Entry 6MTJ (X-ray diffraction, 2.34 A resolution); this record covers chains G and L of the 6 polymer chains in the assembly.

== Chain G ==
Molecule: Envelope glycoprotein gp160
Organism: Human immunodeficiency virus 1
Notes: fragment: gp120
UniProtKB: Q2N0S6 (Q2N0S6_9HIV1); the construct lacks a stretch of the UniProt sequence and is renumbered around it, so the offset changes along the chain: 31-141 = UniProt 30-140; 150-185 = UniProt 141-176; 188-309 = UniProt 187-308; 312-321 = UniProt 309-318; 2 more segments
Sequence (481 residues; numbered 31 to 513 plus 11 insertion-coded residues; 13 numbers in that range are skipped by the numbering (no residue carries them; nothing is unmodelled there); the number before each row is that of its first residue; a row labelled like 185A-185J holds insertion residues (185A, then the next letters in order)):
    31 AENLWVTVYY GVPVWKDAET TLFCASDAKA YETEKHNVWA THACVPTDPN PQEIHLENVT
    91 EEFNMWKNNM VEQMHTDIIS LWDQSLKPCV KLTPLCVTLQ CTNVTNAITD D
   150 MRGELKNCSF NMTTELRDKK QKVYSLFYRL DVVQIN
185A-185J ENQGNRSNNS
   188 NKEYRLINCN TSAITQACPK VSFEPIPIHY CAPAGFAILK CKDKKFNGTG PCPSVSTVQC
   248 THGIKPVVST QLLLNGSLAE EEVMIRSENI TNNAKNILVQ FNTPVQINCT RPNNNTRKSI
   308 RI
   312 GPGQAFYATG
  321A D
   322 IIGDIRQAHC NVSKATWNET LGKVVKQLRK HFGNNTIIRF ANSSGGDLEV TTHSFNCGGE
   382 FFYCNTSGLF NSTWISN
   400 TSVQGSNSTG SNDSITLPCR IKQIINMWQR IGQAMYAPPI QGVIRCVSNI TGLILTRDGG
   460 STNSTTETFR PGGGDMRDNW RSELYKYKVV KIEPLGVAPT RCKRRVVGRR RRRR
Unresolved in the structure: 31, 59-64, 185A-185J, 400-408, 459-464, 505-513
Disulfide bonds: Cys54-Cys74, Cys119-Cys205, Cys126-Cys196, Cys131-Cys157, Cys218-Cys247, Cys228-Cys239, Cys296-Cys331, Cys378-Cys445, Cys385-Cys418
Covalent attachments: glycan linked to Asn88, Asn332; N-acetylglucosamine (NAG) linked to Asn133, Asn156, Asn160, Asn197, Asn234, Asn262, Asn276, Asn295, Asn301, Asn355, Asn363, Asn386
Sequence notes: engineered mutation Ala137 (Asn136 in Q2N0S6); conflict Asn332 (Thr330 in Q2N0S6), Cys501 (Ala498 in Q2N0S6); expression tag (509-513)
Residues lining bound ligands: 83G (1-[(2R)-4-(benzenecarbonyl)-2-methylpiperazin-1-yl]-2-(4-methoxy-1H-pyrrolo[2,3-b]pyridin-3-yl)ethane-1,2-dione): Ile108, Ile109, Trp112, Asp113, Leu116, Val255, Glu370, Ser375, Phe376, Phe382, Tyr384, Ile424, Asn425, Met426, Trp427, Gln432, Ala433, Met434, Met475
From the paper describing this entry:
  - binding site for 83G: Ile424, Met426, Met434

== Chain L ==
Molecule: 3H109L Fab light chain
Organism: Homo sapiens
Notes: engineered mutation(s): E184M, S188M; antibody fragment or engineered binder
Sequence (217 residues; each row starts with the number of its first residue; a row labelled like 67A-67C holds insertion residues (67A, then the next letters in order)):
     3 SVTSYVRPLS VALGETASIS CGRQALGSRA VQWYQHRPGQ APILLIYNNQ DRPSGIPERF
    63 SGTPD
67A-67C INF
    68 GTRATLTISG VEAGDEADYY CHMWDSRS
95A-95C GFS
    96 WSFGGATRLT VLGQPKAAPS VTLFPPSSEE LQANKATLVC LISDFYPGAV TVAWKADSSP
   156 VKAGVETTTP SKQSNNKYAA SSYLSLTPMQ WKMHKSYSCQ VTHEGSTVEK TVAPTECS
Unresolved in the structure: 3-5, 211-213
Disulfide bonds: Cys23-Cys88, Cys135-Cys194

== Chain G / chain L interface ==
Contacting residue pairs - 14 pairs, chain G then chain L:
  Thr135(G) - Arg94(L)  hydrogen bond
  Asn136(G) - Ser93(L)  hydrogen bond (side chain-backbone)
  Asn136(G) - Arg94(L)  hydrogen bond (backbone-backbone)
  Ala137(G) - Arg94(L)
  Ile322(G) - Arg94(L)  hydrogen bond (backbone-side chain)
  Ile323(G) - Phe67C(L)  hydrophobic
  Gly324(G) - Leu28(L)
  Gly324(G) - Gly29(L)
  Gly324(G) - Phe67C(L)
  Gly324(G) - Arg94(L)  hydrogen bond (backbone-side chain)
  Asp325(G) - Gly29(L)
  Asp325(G) - Ser30(L)  hydrogen bond (side chain-backbone)
  Asp325(G) - Ser93(L)  hydrogen bond
  Ile326(G) - Arg94(L)

== Summary ==
The interface between chain G and chain L involves 8 residues on one side and 6 on the other; the contacts
include 7 hydrogen bonds. Polar pairs include Thr135(G)-Arg94(L), Asn136(G)-Ser93(L) and Ile322(G)-Arg94(L).
Ligands of chain G: compound 83G. From the paper: a binding site for 83G at Ile424(G), Met426(G) and
Met434(G).
Chain G is Envelope glycoprotein gp160 (Human immunodeficiency virus 1) and chain L is 3H109L Fab light chain
(Homo sapiens); the structure, Crystal Structure of HIV-1 BG505 SOSIP.664 Prefusion Env Trimer Bound to Small
Molecule HIV-1 Entry Inhibitor ..., was determined by X-ray diffraction, deposited together with 6MTN, 6MU6,
6MU7, 6MU8, 6MUF and 6MUG.
